5FL7 - chains H and P of the 19 polymer chains in the assembly; structure by X-ray diffraction, 3.50 A resolution.

== Chain H ==
Protein: ATP synthase delta chain, mitochondrial
Organism: Yarrowia lipolytica
Notes: EC 3.6.1.34
UniProtKB: Q6C877 (Q6C877_YARLI); residues 1-137 here = UniProt positions 1-137
Chain sequence (137 residues; each row starts with the number of its first residue):
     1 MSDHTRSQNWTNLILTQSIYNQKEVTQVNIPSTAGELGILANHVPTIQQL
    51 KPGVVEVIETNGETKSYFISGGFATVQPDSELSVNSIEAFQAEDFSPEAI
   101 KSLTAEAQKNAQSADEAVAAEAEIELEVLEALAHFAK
Not modelled in the structure: 1-14, 95-100, 134-137

== Chain P ==
Protein: ATP synthase subunit 9, mitochondrial
Organism: Yarrowia lipolytica
Notes: EC 3.6.3.14
UniProtKB: Q37695 (ATP9_YARLI); residues 1-76 here = UniProt positions 1-76
Chain sequence (76 residues; each row starts with the number of its first residue):
     1 MQLVLAGKYIGAGLASIGLVGAGIGIAIVFAALINGVSRNPALKGQLFTY
    51 SILGFALSEATGLFALMIAFLLLYAV
Not modelled in the structure: 76

== How chain H and chain P interact ==
Contacting residue pairs - 5 pairs, chain H then chain P:
  Asn-29(H) / Ala-42(P)
  Glu-36(H) / Asn-40(P)  hydrogen bond
  Leu-37(H) / Arg-39(P)
  Gly-38(H) / Arg-39(P)  hydrogen bond (backbone-backbone)
  Gly-38(H) / Pro-41(P)
Also at the interface, not in a pair above, chain H (5 interface residues in all): Leu-40

== In short ==
5 residues of chain H face 4 of chain P across their interface; the contacts include 2 hydrogen bonds. Polar
contacts include Glu-36(H)/Asn-40(P) and Gly-38(H)/Arg-39(P).
Chain H is ATP synthase delta chain, mitochondrial and chain P is ATP synthase subunit 9, mitochondrial, both
from Yarrowia lipolytica; the structure, Structure of the F1c10 complex from Yarrowia lipolytica ATP synthase,
was determined by X-ray diffraction.
